PDB entry 8HPN | electron microscopy, 4.55 A resolution (low resolution: residue-level contacts below are approximate; hydrogen-bond / salt-bridge calls are withheld) | chains A and E of the 5 polymer chains in the assembly

[Chain A]
Molecule: ABC sugar transporter, permease component
Organism: Mycolicibacterium smegmatis MC2 155
Reference sequence: I7G6S2 (I7G6S2_MYCS2); residues 1-305 here = UniProt positions 1-305
Sequence (305 residues; row label = number of the first residue in the row):
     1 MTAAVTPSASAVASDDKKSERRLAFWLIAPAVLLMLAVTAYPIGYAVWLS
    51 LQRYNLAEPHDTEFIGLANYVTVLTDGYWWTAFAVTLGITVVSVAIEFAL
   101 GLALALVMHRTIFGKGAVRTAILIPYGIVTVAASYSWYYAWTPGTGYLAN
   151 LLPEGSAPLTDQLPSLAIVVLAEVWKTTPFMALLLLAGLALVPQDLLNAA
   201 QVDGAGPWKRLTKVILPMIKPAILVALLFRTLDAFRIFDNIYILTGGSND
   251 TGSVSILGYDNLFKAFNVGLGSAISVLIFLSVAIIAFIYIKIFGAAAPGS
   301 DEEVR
Disordered / not traced: 1-16, 301-305

[Chain E]
Molecule: Bacterial extracellular solute-binding protein
Organism: Mycolicibacterium smegmatis MC2 155
Reference sequence: A0R2C3 (A0R2C3_MYCS2); numbering as in UniProt (aligned over 1-465)
Sequence (465 residues; numbered 1 to 465; the number before each row is that of its first residue):
     1 MRARRLCAAAVAAMAAASMVSACGSQTGGIVINYYTPANEEATFKAVANR
    51 CNEQLGGRFQIAQRNLPKGADDQRLQLARRLTGNDKSLDVMALDVVWTAE
   101 FAEAGWAVPLSEDPAGLAEADATENTLPGPLETARWQDELYAAPITTNTQ
   151 LLWYRADLMPAPPTTWDGMLDEANRLYREGGPSWIAVQGKQYEGMVVWFN
   201 TLLQSAGGQVLSDDGQRVTLTDTPEHRAATVKALRIIKSVATAPGADPSI
   251 TQTDENTARLALEQGKAALEVNWPYVLPSLLENAVKGGVSFLPLDGDPAL
   301 QGSINDVGTFSPTDEQFDIAFDASKKVFGFAPYPGVNPDEPARVTLGGLN
   351 LAVASTSQHKAEAFEAIRCLRNVENQRYTSIEGGLPAVRTSLYDDPAFQK
   401 KYPQYEIIRQQLTNAAVRPATPVYQAVSTRMSATLAPISDIDPERTADEL
   451 TEAVQKAIDGKGLIP
Disordered / not traced: 1-29

[Chain A / chain E interface]
Contacting residue pairs - 14 pairs, chain A then chain E:
  D76(A) - L463(E)
  Y78(A) - P465(E)
  P143(A) - S249(E)
  T160(A) - T251(E)
  L257(A) - I464(E)
  L257(A) - P465(E)
  Y259(A) - L75(E)
  D260(A) - I464(E)
  D260(A) - P465(E)
  N261(A) - L463(E)
  N261(A) - I464(E)
  F263(A) - L75(E)
  L270(A) - L463(E)
  I274(A) - L463(E)
Interface residues without a listed pair, chain A (17 interface residues in all): L56, A57, A157, K264, A265, F266
Interface residues without a listed pair, chain E (12 interface residues in all): R74, A78, R79, T82, W106, P248

[In short]
Chain A and chain E form an interface of 17 and 12 residues respectively.
Here chain A is ABC sugar transporter, permease component and chain E is Bacterial extracellular
solute-binding protein, both from Mycolicibacterium smegmatis MC2 155. Entry 8HPN (LpqY-SugABC in state 3) was
determined by electron microscopy together with 8HPL, 8HPM, 8HPR and 8HPS from the same study.
